PDB entry 5FJA | electron microscopy, 4.65 A resolution (low resolution: residue-level contacts below are approximate; hydrogen-bond / salt-bridge calls are withheld) | chains O and P of the 17 polymer chains in the assembly

Chain O:
Protein: DNA-directed RNA polymerase III subunit RPC3
Organism: Saccharomyces cerevisiae
Reference sequence: P32349 (RPC3_YEAST); numbering as in UniProt (aligned over 1-654)
Amino-acid sequence (654 residues; each row starts with the number of its first residue):
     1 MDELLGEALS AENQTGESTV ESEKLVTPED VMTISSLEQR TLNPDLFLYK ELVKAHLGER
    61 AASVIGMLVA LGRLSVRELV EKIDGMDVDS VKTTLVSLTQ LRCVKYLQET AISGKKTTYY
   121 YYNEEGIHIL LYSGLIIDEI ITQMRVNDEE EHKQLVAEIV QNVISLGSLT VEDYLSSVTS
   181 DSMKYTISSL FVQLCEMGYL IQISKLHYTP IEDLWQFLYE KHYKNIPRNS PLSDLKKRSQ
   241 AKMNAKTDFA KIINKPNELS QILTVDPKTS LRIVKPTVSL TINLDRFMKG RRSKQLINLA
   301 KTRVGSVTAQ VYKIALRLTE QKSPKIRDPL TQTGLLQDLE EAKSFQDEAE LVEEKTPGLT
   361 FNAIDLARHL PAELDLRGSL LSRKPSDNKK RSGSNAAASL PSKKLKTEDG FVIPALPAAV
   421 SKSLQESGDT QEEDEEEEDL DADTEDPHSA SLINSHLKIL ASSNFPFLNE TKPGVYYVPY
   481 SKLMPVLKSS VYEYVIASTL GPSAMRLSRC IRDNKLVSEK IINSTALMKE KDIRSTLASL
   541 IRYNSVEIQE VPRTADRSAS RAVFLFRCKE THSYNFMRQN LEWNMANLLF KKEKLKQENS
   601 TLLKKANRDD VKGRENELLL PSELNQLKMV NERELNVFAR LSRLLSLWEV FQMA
Not modelled in the structure: 1-30, 372-448, 611-618
UniProt features mapped onto this chain:
  - region: Leu581 to Leu602 (Leucine-zipper)
  - modified residue: Thr27 (Phosphothreonine), Ser392 (Phosphoserine), Ser394 (Phosphoserine)

Chain P:
Protein: DNA-directed RNA polymerase III subunit RPC6
Organism: Saccharomyces cerevisiae
Reference sequence: P32910 (RPC6_YEAST); the author numbering skips numbers that UniProt does not, so the offset changes along the chain: 1-302 = UniProt 1-302; 305-319 = UniProt 303-317
Amino-acid sequence (317 residues; each row starts with the number of its first residue; note: 2 numbers in that range are skipped by the numbering (no residue carries them; nothing is unmodelled there)):
     1 MSGMIENGLQ LSDNAKTLHS QMMSKGIGAL FTQQELQKQM GIGSLTDLMS IVQELLDKNL
    61 IKLVKQNDEL KFQGVLESEA QKKATMSAEE ALVYSYIEAS GREGIWSKTI KARTNLHQHV
   121 VLKCLKSLES QRYVKSVKSV KFPTRKIYML YSLQPSVDIT GGPWFTDGEL DIEFINSLLT
   181 IVWRFISENT FPNGFKNFEN GPKKNVFYAP NVKNYSTTQE ILEFITAAQV ANVELTPSNI
   241 RSLCEVLVYD DKLEKVTHDC YRVTLESILQ MNQGEGEPEA GNKALEDEEE FSIFNYFKMF
   301 PA
   305 SKHDKEVVYF DEWTI
Not modelled in the structure: 1-170, 190-214, 272-302, 318-319

How chain O and chain P interact:
Residue-residue contacts - 40 pairs, chain O then chain P:
  Gln39(O) - Trp317(P)
  Arg40(O) - Asp315(P)
  Arg40(O) - Trp317(P)
  Asn43(O) - Trp317(P)
  Thr302(O) - Thr264(P)
  Thr302(O) - Leu265(P)
  Thr302(O) - Ile268(P)
  Arg303(O) - Glu254(P)
  Arg303(O) - Thr264(P)
  Arg303(O) - Leu265(P)
  Ser463(O) - Arg262(P)
  Phe465(O) - Lys255(P)
  Glu493(O) - Tyr249(P)
  Thr499(O) - Val312(P)
  Met505(O) - Tyr249(P)
  Met505(O) - Asp250(P)
  Arg506(O) - Tyr249(P)
  Arg509(O) - Tyr249(P)
  Thr525(O) - Val246(P)
  Ala526(O) - Val246(P)
  Leu527(O) - Leu178(P)
  Met528(O) - Ile175(P)
  Met528(O) - Leu179(P)
  Arg542(O) - Phe314(P)
  Tyr543(O) - Glu316(P)
  Gln579(O) - Glu316(P)
  Gln579(O) - Trp317(P)
  Glu582(O) - Trp317(P)
  Trp583(O) - Asp315(P)
  Trp583(O) - Trp317(P)
  Asn587(O) - Asp308(P)
  Leu588(O) - Asp308(P)
  Lys591(O) - Asp308(P)
  Leu595(O) - His307(P)
  Glu632(O) - Lys306(P)
  Arg633(O) - His307(P)
  Arg633(O) - Asp308(P)
  Arg633(O) - Lys309(P)
  Asn636(O) - Lys309(P)
  Arg640(O) - Glu310(P)
Interface residues without a listed pair, chain O (36 interface residues in all): Thr41, Pro44, Val304, Ser462, Tyr494, Asp513, Lys529
Interface residues without a listed pair, chain P (28 interface residues in all): Asn176, Tyr215, Glu245, Val248, Val256, Tyr313

Overview:
36 residues of chain O and 28 residues of chain P are in contact.
Chain O is DNA-directed RNA polymerase III subunit RPC3 and chain P is DNA-directed RNA polymerase III subunit
RPC6, both from Saccharomyces cerevisiae; the structure, Cryo-EM structure of yeast RNA polymerase III at 4.7
A, was determined by electron microscopy together with 5FJ8 and 5FJ9 from the same study.
